5L6C - chains F and G of the 28 polymer chains in the assembly; structure by X-ray diffraction, 2.60 A resolution.

# Chain F
Name: Probable proteasome subunit alpha type-7
From: Saccharomyces cerevisiae (strain ATCC 204508 / S288c)
Notes: EC 3.4.25.1
UniProt: P21242 (PSA7_YEAST); residues -3 to 284 here correspond to UniProt positions 1-288 (UniProt number = residue number + 4)
Amino-acid sequence (288 residues; numbered -3 to 284; the number before each row is that of its first residue; numbers below 1 keep their minus sign (Met-3 is residue -3)):
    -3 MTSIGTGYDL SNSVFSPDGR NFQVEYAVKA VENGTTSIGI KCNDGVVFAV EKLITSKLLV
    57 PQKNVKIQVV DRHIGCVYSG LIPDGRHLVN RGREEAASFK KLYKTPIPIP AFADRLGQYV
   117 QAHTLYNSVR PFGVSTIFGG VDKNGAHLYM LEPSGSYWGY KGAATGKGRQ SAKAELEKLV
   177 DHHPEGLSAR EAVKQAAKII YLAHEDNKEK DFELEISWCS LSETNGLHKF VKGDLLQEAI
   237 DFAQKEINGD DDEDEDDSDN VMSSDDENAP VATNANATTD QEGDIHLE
Unresolved in the structure: -3 to 1, 245-284
Swiss-Prot annotation at these positions:
  - modified residue: Thr-2 (N-acetylthreonine)

# Chain G
Name: Proteasome subunit alpha type-1
From: Saccharomyces cerevisiae (strain ATCC 204508 / S288c)
Notes: EC 3.4.25.1
UniProt: P21243 (PSA1_YEAST); residues -8 to 243 here correspond to UniProt positions 1-252 (UniProt number = residue number + 9)
Amino-acid sequence (252 residues; numbered -8 to 243; the number before each row is that of its first residue; numbers below 1 keep their minus sign (Met-8 is residue -8)):
    -8 MSGAAAASAA GYDRHITIFS PEGRLYQVEY AFKATNQTNI NSLAVRGKDC TVVISQKKVP
    52 DKLLDPTTVS YIFCISRTIG MVVNGPIPDA RNAALRAKAE AAEFRYKYGY DMPCDVLAKR
   112 MANLSQIYTQ RAYMRPLGVI LTFVSVDEEL GPSIYKTDPA GYYVGYKATA TGPKQQEITT
   172 NLENHFKKSK IDHINEESWE KVVEFAITHM IDALGTEFSK NDLEVGVATK DKFFTLSAEN
   232 IEERLVAIAE QD
Unresolved in the structure: -8 to 1, 243
Bound ions: Mg2+: Thr8, Tyr119, Arg122, Met125

# Interface between chain F and chain G
Residue-residue contacts (62):
  Thr2(F) - His6(G)
  Gly3(F) - His6(G)
  Tyr4(F) - Arg5(G)
  Tyr4(F) - His6(G)
  Tyr4(F) - Tyr21(G)
  Ser9(F) - Arg126(G)
  Val10(F) - His6(G)
  Val10(F) - Gln18(G)
  Phe11(F) - Gln18(G)  hydrogen bond (backbone-side chain)
  Phe11(F) - Tyr21(G)
  Phe11(F) - Ala22(G)  hydrophobic
  Phe11(F) - Ala25(G)  hydrophobic
  Phe11(F) - Arg126(G)
  Phe11(F) - Pro127(G)
  Ser12(F) - Tyr21(G)
  Pro13(F) - Tyr21(G)  hydrophobic
  Pro13(F) - Lys24(G)  hydrogen bond (backbone-side chain)
  Asp14(F) - Lys24(G)
  Gly15(F) - Tyr21(G)
  Gly15(F) - Ala25(G)
  Lys37(F) - Asp56(G)  salt bridge
  Asp110(F) - Arg82(G)
  Gln114(F) - Arg82(G)  hydrogen bond (side chain-backbone)
  Gln114(F) - Asn83(G)
  Gln114(F) - Leu86(G)
  Gln117(F) - Pro79(G)
  Gln117(F) - Asp80(G)
  Gln117(F) - Asn83(G)  hydrogen bond
  Gln117(F) - Arg126(G)
  Thr120(F) - Arg126(G)  hydrogen bond (backbone-side chain)
  Leu121(F) - Tyr124(G)
  Leu121(F) - Arg126(G)
  Leu121(F) - Leu128(G)  hydrophobic
  Tyr122(F) - Tyr124(G)
  Tyr122(F) - Met125(G)  hydrophobic
  Ser150(F) - Pro79(G)
  Gly151(F) - Pro79(G)
  Ser152(F) - Ile78(G)
  Ser152(F) - Pro79(G)
  Tyr153(F) - Arg82(G)  hydrogen bond (backbone-side chain)
  Trp154(F) - Leu55(G)  hydrophobic
  Trp154(F) - Thr59(G)
  Trp154(F) - Val60(G)  hydrophobic
  Trp154(F) - Ser61(G)
  Trp154(F) - Tyr62(G)
  Trp154(F) - Ile78(G)  hydrophobic
  Trp154(F) - Arg82(G)
  Gly155(F) - Leu55(G)
  Gly155(F) - Asp56(G)  hydrogen bond (backbone-backbone)
  Gly155(F) - Thr59(G)  hydrogen bond (backbone-side chain)
  Tyr156(F) - Leu54(G)
  Tyr156(F) - Leu55(G)
  Tyr156(F) - Asp56(G)
  Lys157(F) - Lys53(G)
  Lys157(F) - Leu54(G)  hydrogen bond (backbone-backbone)
  Lys157(F) - Leu55(G)
  Gly158(F) - Leu54(G)
  Leu172(F) - Leu54(G)  hydrophobic
  Glu173(F) - Lys53(G)
  Glu173(F) - Leu54(G)
  Val176(F) - Leu54(G)  hydrophobic
  Asp177(F) - Lys53(G)  salt bridge
Also at the interface, not in a pair above, chain F (32 interface residues in all): Tyr145, Lys169
Also at the interface, not in a pair above, chain G (29 interface residues in all): Asp52, Pro57, Gly129

# In short
32 residues of chain F and 29 residues of chain G are in contact, with 9 hydrogen bonds and 2 salt bridges.
Among the polar pairs are Lys37(F)-Asp56(G), Asp177(F)-Lys53(G) and Phe11(F)-Gln18(G). Thr8(G), Tyr119(G),
Arg122(G) and Met125(G) form the Mg2+ site.
Here chain F is Probable proteasome subunit alpha type-7 and chain G is Proteasome subunit alpha type-1, both
from Saccharomyces cerevisiae (strain ATCC 204508 / S288c). Entry 5L6C (Yeast 20S proteasome with mouse beta5i
(1-138) and mouse beta6 (97-111; 118-133) in complex with epoxyketone ...) was determined by X-ray
diffraction, deposited together with 5L52, 5L54, 5L55, 5L5A, 5L5B, 5L5D and 30 further entries.
